9E04 - chains A and E of the 9 polymer chains in the assembly; structure by electron microscopy, 3.20 A resolution.

Chain A (and E):
Molecule: Sec-independent protein translocase protein TatC
From: Nitratifractor salsuginis
Notes: chain E of this document is another copy of the same molecule, construct and numbering; everything in this record applies to it too
Reference sequence: E6X1G9 (E6X1G9_NITSE); numbering as in UniProt (aligned over 1-374)
Chain sequence (382 residues; each row starts with the number of its first residue):
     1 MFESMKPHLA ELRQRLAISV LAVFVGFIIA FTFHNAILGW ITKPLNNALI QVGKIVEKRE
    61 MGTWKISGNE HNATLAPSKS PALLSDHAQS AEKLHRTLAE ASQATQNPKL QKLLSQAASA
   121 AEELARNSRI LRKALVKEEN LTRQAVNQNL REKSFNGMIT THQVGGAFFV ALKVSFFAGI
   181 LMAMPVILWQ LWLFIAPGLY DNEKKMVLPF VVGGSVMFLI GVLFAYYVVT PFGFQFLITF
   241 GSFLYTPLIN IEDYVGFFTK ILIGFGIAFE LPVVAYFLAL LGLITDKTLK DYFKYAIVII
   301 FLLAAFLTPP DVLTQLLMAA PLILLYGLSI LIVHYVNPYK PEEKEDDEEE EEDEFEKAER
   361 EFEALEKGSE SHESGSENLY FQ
Disordered / not traced: 1-3, 62-155, 337-382
Sequence notes: expression tag (375-382)

Interface between chain A and chain E:
Contacting residue pairs (36; chain A residue first):
  Phe234(A) - Val164(E)  hydrophobic
  Leu237(A) - Val164(E)
  Leu237(A) - Phe168(E)  hydrophobic
  Ile238(A) - Val164(E)  hydrophobic
  Phe240(A) - His34(E)
  Phe240(A) - Phe168(E)
  Phe240(A) - Ala171(E)  hydrophobic
  Gly241(A) - Ala167(E)
  Phe243(A) - Asn35(E)
  Tyr245(A) - Leu38(E)
  Tyr245(A) - Ile159(E)
  Tyr245(A) - Thr161(E)
  Tyr245(A) - Ala167(E)  hydrophobic
  Tyr245(A) - Ile251(E)  hydrophobic
  Thr246(A) - Ile159(E)  hydrogen bond (backbone-backbone)
  Thr246(A) - Thr160(E)
  Thr246(A) - Thr161(E)  hydrogen bond (backbone-backbone)
  Pro247(A) - Thr161(E)
  Leu248(A) - Thr160(E)
  Leu248(A) - Thr161(E)  hydrogen bond (backbone-backbone)
  Leu248(A) - His162(E)
  Leu248(A) - Leu248(E)  hydrophobic
  Ile249(A) - Thr161(E)
  Ile249(A) - His162(E)
  Ile249(A) - Gln163(E)
  Ile249(A) - Val164(E)  hydrophobic
  Asn250(A) - His162(E)  hydrogen bond (backbone-backbone)
  Asp253(A) - His162(E)  salt bridge
  Asp253(A) - Gln163(E)  hydrogen bond
  Tyr254(A) - Val164(E)  hydrophobic
  Leu313(A) - Phe169(E)  hydrophobic
  Leu313(A) - Leu172(E)  hydrophobic
  Leu313(A) - Lys173(E)
  Thr314(A) - Phe169(E)
  Leu316(A) - Phe176(E)  hydrophobic
  Leu317(A) - Leu172(E)  hydrophobic
Interface residues without a listed pair, chain A (24 interface residues in all): Leu45, Phe236, Leu244, Phe257, Asp311, Val312
Interface residues without a listed pair, chain E (20 interface residues in all): Phe31, Gly165

Overview:
24 residues of chain A and 20 residues of chain E are in contact, with 5 hydrogen bonds and 1 salt bridge.
Among the polar pairs are Asp253(A)-His162(E), Asp253(A)-Gln163(E) and Thr246(A)-Ile159(E).
Both chains are Sec-independent protein translocase protein TatC (Nitratifractor salsuginis). Entry 9E04
(Cryo-EM structure of TatBC-CueO signal peptide complex from Nitratifractor salsuginis) was determined by
electron microscopy.
